Entry 5MFI (X-ray diffraction, 1.45 A resolution); this record covers chains A and B of the 4 polymer chains in the assembly.

# Chain A (and B)
Name: YIII(Dq.V2)4CqI
Organism: synthetic construct
Notes: chain B of this document is another copy of the same molecule, construct and numbering; everything in this record applies to it too
Sequence (243 residues; numbered 8 to 250; the number before each row is that of its first residue):
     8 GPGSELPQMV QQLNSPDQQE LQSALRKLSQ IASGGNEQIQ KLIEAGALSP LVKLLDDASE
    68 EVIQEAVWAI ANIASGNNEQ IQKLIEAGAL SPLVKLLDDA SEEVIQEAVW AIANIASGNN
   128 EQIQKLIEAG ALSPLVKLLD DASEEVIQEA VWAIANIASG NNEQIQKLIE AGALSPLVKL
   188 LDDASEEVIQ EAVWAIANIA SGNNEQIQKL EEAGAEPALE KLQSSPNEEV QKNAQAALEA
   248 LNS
Not modelled in the structure: 8-11 (chain B: 8-10)

# How chain A and chain B interact
Pairs across the interface (14; chain A residue first):
  Asp24(A) with Glu44(B)
  Gln26(A) with Asn43(B)
  Ser66(A) with Glu86(B)
  Glu67(A) with Asn126(B)
  Glu68(A) with Asn84(B); Asn85(B), hydrogen bond (side chain-backbone)
  Ser108(A) with Glu128(B)
  Glu110(A) with Asn126(B); Asn127(B), hydrogen bond (side chain-backbone)
  Ser150(A) with Glu170(B)
  Glu152(A) with Asn168(B); Asn169(B), hydrogen bond (side chain-backbone)
  Glu194(A) with Asn210(B); Asn211(B), hydrogen bond

# Overview
10 residues of chain A and 13 residues of chain B are in contact; the contacts include 4 hydrogen bonds. Polar
contacts include Glu68(A)-Asn85(B), Glu110(A)-Asn127(B) and Glu152(A)-Asn169(B).
Both chains are YIII(Dq.V2)4CqI (synthetic construct). Entry 5MFI (Designed armadillo repeat protein
YIII(Dq.V2)4CqI in complex with peptide (KR)4) was determined by X-ray diffraction (same publication as 5MFF,
5MFG, 5MFH, 5MFJ and 5MFK).
